Entry 8D6X (electron microscopy, 3.20 A resolution); this record covers chains A and D of the 41 polymer chains in the assembly.

# Chain A (and D)
Protein: AAA ATPase forming ring-shaped complexes
From: Mycobacterium tuberculosis
Notes: chain D of this document is another copy of the same molecule, construct and numbering; everything in this record applies to it too
Reference sequence: A0A045JPX7 (A0A045JPX7_MYCTX); numbering as in UniProt (aligned over 1-609)
Sequence (609 residues; numbered 1 to 609; the number before each row is that of its first residue):
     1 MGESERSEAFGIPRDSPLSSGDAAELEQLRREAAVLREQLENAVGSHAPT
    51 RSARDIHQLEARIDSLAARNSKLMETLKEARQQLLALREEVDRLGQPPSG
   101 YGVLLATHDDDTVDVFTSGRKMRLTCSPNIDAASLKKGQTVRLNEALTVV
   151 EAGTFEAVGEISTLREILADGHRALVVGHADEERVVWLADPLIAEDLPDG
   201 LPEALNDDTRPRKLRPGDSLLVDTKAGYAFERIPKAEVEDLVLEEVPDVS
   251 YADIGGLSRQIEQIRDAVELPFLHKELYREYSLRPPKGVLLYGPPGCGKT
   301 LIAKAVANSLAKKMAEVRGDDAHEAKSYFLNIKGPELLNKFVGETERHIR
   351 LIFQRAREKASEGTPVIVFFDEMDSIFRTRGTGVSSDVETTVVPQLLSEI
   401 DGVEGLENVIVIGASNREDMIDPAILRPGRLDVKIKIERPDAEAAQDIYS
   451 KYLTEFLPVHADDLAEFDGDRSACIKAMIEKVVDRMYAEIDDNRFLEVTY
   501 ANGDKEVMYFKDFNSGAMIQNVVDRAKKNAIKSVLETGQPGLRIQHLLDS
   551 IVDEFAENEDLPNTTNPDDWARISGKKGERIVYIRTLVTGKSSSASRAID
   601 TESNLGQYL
Unresolved in the structure: 1-96, 194-210, 319-325, 385-387, 590-609 (chain D: 1-96, 194-210, 316-325, 378-389, 588-609)
From the paper describing this entry:
  - mutagenesis - N502A, D504A, K505A: decreased catalytic activity on Pup-FabD
  - mutagenesis - N502A, K505A: decreased catalytic activity on endogenous FabD
  - mutagenesis - D504A: unchanged catalytic activity on endogenous FabD

# Interface between chain A and chain D
Pairs across the interface - 59 pairs, chain A then chain D:
  D114(A) - Y101(D)  hydrogen bond
  K121(A) - Y101(D)
  M122(A) - S99(D)
  M122(A) - Y101(D)  hydrophobic
  R123(A) - P97(D)
  R123(A) - P98(D)
  R123(A) - S99(D)  hydrogen bond (backbone-backbone)
  R123(A) - Y101(D)  hydrogen bond
  L124(A) - P98(D)  hydrophobic
  L147(A) - P98(D)  hydrophobic
  E166(A) - P234(D)
  R173(A) - A157(D)
  R173(A) - E231(D)  salt bridge
  L175(A) - I161(D)  hydrophobic
  L175(A) - I233(D)  hydrophobic
  D181(A) - H179(D)
  E182(A) - H179(D)
  E183(A) - I161(D)
  E183(A) - H179(D)  hydrogen bond (backbone-side chain)
  E183(A) - S219(D)
  R184(A) - G159(D)
  R184(A) - E160(D)  salt bridge
  R184(A) - I161(D)
  V185(A) - A157(D)
  V185(A) - V158(D)
  V185(A) - I161(D)
  V185(A) - L221(D)  hydrophobic
  V185(A) - I233(D)  hydrophobic
  W187(A) - A157(D)  hydrophobic
  W187(A) - V158(D)
  R259(A) - D553(D)  salt bridge
  D266(A) - K532(D)  salt bridge
  L270(A) - K532(D)
  L270(A) - L535(D)  hydrophobic
  L277(A) - I531(D)
  L277(A) - L535(D)  hydrophobic
  Y278(A) - I531(D)  hydrophobic
  Y281(A) - P458(D)  hydrophobic
  Y281(A) - K527(D)
  Y281(A) - I531(D)  hydrophobic
  Y281(A) - V534(D)
  Y281(A) - G541(D)
  S282(A) - K527(D)  hydrogen bond
  L283(A) - D524(D)
  L283(A) - K528(D)
  R380(A) - P335(D)
  R380(A) - L338(D)
  T391(A) - F341(D)
  P394(A) - P335(D)
  P428(A) - A517(D)  hydrophobic
  P428(A) - N521(D)
  K434(A) - E557(D)
  S574(A) - Y583(D)  hydrogen bond (backbone-side chain)
  G575(A) - Y583(D)
  G575(A) - R585(D)
  G578(A) - Y583(D)
  G578(A) - R585(D)
  R580(A) - V582(D)  hydrogen bond (side chain-backbone)
  R580(A) - Y583(D)
Also at the interface, not in a pair above, chain A (46 interface residues in all): T125, L168, A180, V186, G227, Q263, H274, E280, Y292, V388, R427, I435, K577, E579
Also at the interface, not in a pair above, chain D (41 interface residues in all): G100, E151, P295, A530, P540, D560, T586

# Overview
Chain A and chain D form an interface of 46 and 41 residues respectively, with 7 hydrogen bonds and 4 salt
bridges. Polar contacts include R173(A)-E231(D), R184(A)-E160(D) and R259(A)-D553(D). From the paper: N502A,
D504A and K505A of chain A reduce catalytic activity on Pup-FabD; N502A and K505A of chain A reduce catalytic
activity on endogenous FabD.
Chain A and chain D are both AAA ATPase forming ring-shaped complexes (Mycobacterium tuberculosis); the
structure, Structure of the Mycobacterium tuberculosis 20S proteasome bound to the ATP-bound Mpa ATPase, was
determined by electron microscopy together with 8D6V, 8D6W and 8D6Y from the same study.
